Entry 9LA7 (electron microscopy, 2.39 A resolution); this record covers chains B and C of the 4 polymer chains in the assembly.

# Chain B (and C)
Molecule: Potassium channel GORK
Organism: Arabidopsis thaliana
Notes: chain C of this document is another copy of the same molecule, construct and numbering; everything in this record applies to it too
UniProtKB: Q94A76 (GORK_ARATH); numbering as in UniProt (aligned over 2-820)
Amino-acid sequence (834 residues; numbered -7 to 826; the number before each row is that of its first residue; numbers below 1 keep their minus sign (Met-7 is residue -7)):
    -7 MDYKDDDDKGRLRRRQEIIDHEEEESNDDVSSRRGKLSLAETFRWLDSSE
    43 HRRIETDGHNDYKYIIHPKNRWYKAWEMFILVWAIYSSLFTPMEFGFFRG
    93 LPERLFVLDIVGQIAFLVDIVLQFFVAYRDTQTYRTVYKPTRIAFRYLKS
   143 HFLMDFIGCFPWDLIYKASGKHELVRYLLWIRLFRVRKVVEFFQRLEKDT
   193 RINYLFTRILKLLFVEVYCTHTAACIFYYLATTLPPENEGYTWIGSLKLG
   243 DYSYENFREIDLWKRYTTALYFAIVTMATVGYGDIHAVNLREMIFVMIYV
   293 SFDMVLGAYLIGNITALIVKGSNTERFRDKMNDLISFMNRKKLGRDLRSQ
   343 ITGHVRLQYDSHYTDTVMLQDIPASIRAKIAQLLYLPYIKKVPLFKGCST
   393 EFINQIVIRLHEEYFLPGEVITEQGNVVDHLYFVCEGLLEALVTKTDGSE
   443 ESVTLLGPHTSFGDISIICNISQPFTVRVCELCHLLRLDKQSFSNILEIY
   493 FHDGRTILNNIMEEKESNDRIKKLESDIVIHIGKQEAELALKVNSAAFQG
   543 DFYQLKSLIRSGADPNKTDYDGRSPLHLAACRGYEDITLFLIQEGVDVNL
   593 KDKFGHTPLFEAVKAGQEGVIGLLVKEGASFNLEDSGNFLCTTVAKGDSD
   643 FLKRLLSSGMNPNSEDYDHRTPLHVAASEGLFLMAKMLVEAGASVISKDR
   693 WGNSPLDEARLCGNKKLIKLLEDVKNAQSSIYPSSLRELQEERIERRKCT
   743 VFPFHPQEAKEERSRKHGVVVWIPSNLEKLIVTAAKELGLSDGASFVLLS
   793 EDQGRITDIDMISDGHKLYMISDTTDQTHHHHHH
Unresolved in the structure: -7 to 49, 355-826
Sequence notes: initiating methionine (-7); expression tag (-6 to 1, 821-826)
UniProt features mapped onto this chain:
  - binding site (a nucleoside 3',5'-cyclic phosphate): Leu386 to Glu508
From the paper describing this entry:
  - post-translational modification sites: Ser518 (citing earlier work)

# Interface between chain B and chain C
Contacting residue pairs - 76 pairs, chain B then chain C:
  Tyr126(B) - Leu349(C)  hydrophobic
  Tyr126(B) - Asp352(C)  hydrogen bond
  Glu189(B) - Arg320(C)  hydrogen bond (backbone-side chain)
  Lys190(B) - Arg348(C)
  Asp191(B) - Arg320(C)  hydrogen bond (backbone-side chain)
  Ile194(B) - Arg320(C)  hydrogen bond (backbone-side chain)
  Asn195(B) - Arg320(C)
  Tyr196(B) - Ser314(C)  hydrogen bond
  Tyr196(B) - Thr316(C)
  Tyr196(B) - Glu317(C)
  Tyr196(B) - Arg320(C)
  Leu197(B) - Glu317(C)
  Gly232(B) - Gly242(C)
  Gly232(B) - Asp243(C)  hydrogen bond (backbone-backbone)
  Tyr233(B) - Leu241(C)
  Tyr233(B) - Asp243(C)
  Tyr233(B) - Tyr244(C)  hydrophobic
  Tyr233(B) - Lys256(C)  hydrogen bond
  Ser238(B) - Gly242(C)
  Phe264(B) - Tyr274(C)
  Thr268(B) - Val272(C)
  Thr268(B) - Tyr274(C)
  Thr271(B) - Ala270(C)
  Thr271(B) - Thr271(C)
  Thr271(B) - Val272(C)
  Val272(B) - Val272(C)
  Gly273(B) - Val272(C)
  Gly273(B) - Gly273(C)
  Gly273(B) - Tyr274(C)
  Tyr274(B) - Tyr274(C)
  Gly275(B) - Tyr274(C)
  Ile277(B) - Tyr274(C)
  His278(B) - Leu241(C)
  His278(B) - Tyr263(C)
  His278(B) - Asp276(C)
  Ala279(B) - Tyr263(C)  hydrogen bond (backbone-side chain)
  Val280(B) - Leu241(C)
  Val280(B) - Gly242(C)
  Leu282(B) - Lys256(C)
  Leu282(B) - Thr259(C)
  Met285(B) - Leu241(C)  hydrophobic
  Met285(B) - Tyr246(C)
  Met285(B) - Thr259(C)
  Met285(B) - Thr260(C)
  Met285(B) - Tyr263(C)  hydrophobic
  Ile286(B) - Thr259(C)
  Val288(B) - Tyr263(C)  hydrophobic
  Val288(B) - Tyr274(C)
  Met289(B) - Thr259(C)
  Met289(B) - Leu262(C)
  Met289(B) - Tyr263(C)
  Met289(B) - Ile266(C)  hydrophobic
  Val292(B) - Ile266(C)  hydrophobic
  Val292(B) - Ala270(C)  hydrophobic
  Val292(B) - Val272(C)  hydrophobic
  Val292(B) - Tyr274(C)
  Ser293(B) - Ile266(C)
  Met296(B) - Glu208(C)
  Met296(B) - Met269(C)  hydrophobic
  Val297(B) - Leu205(C)  hydrophobic
  Ala300(B) - Ile303(C)  hydrophobic
  Ala300(B) - Ile306(C)
  Tyr301(B) - Ile306(C)  hydrophobic
  Tyr301(B) - Leu309(C)
  Tyr301(B) - Ile310(C)
  Ile303(B) - Ile303(C)  hydrophobic
  Gly304(B) - Thr307(C)
  Gly304(B) - Ile310(C)
  Asn305(B) - Ile310(C)
  Thr307(B) - Thr307(C)
  Ala308(B) - Ile310(C)  hydrophobic
  Ala308(B) - Val311(C)  hydrophobic
  Lys312(B) - Glu317(C)  salt bridge
  Lys312(B) - Asp321(C)  salt bridge
  Asp352(B) - Arg332(C)  salt bridge
  Ser353(B) - Arg332(C)  hydrogen bond
Other interface residues (no listed pair), chain B (44 interface residues in all): Thr192, Arg200, Val311
Other interface residues (no listed pair), chain C (42 interface residues in all): Trp255, Val267, Leu302, Asn324, Ile327, Ser328, Ser353

# Summary
The interface between chain B and chain C involves 44 residues on one side and 42 on the other, with 9
hydrogen bonds and 3 salt bridges. Among the polar pairs are Lys312(B)-Glu317(C), Lys312(B)-Asp321(C) and
Asp352(B)-Arg332(C). From the paper: a modification site at Ser518(B).
Chain B and chain C are both Potassium channel GORK (Arabidopsis thaliana); the structure, Arabidopsis GORK
consensus structure, was determined by electron microscopy, deposited together with 9L9U, 9LA0, 9LA1, 9LA2 and
9LA3.
